8WXE - chains a and b of the 8 polymer chains in the assembly; structure by electron microscopy, 4.00 A resolution.

== Chain a (and b) ==
Protein: T-cell surface glycoprotein CD3 zeta chain
Source organism: Homo sapiens
Notes: chain b of this document is another copy of the same molecule, construct and numbering; everything in this record applies to it too
UniProtKB: P20963 (CD3Z_HUMAN); residues 1-164 here = UniProt positions 1-164
Chain sequence (195 residues; each row starts with the number of its first residue):
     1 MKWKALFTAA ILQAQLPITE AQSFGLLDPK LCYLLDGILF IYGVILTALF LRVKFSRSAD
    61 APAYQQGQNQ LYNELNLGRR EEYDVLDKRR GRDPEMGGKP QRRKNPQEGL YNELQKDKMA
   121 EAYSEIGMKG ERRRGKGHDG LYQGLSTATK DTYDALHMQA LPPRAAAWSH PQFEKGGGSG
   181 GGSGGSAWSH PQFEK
Disordered / not traced: 1-26, 55-195
Differences from the reference sequence: expression tag (165-195)
Curated features (UniProtKB/Swiss-Prot):
  - modified residue: Ser58 (Phosphoserine), Tyr64 (Phosphotyrosine), Tyr72 (Phosphotyrosine), Tyr83 (Phosphotyrosine), Tyr111 (Phosphotyrosine), Tyr123 (Phosphotyrosine), Tyr142 (Phosphotyrosine), Tyr153 (Phosphotyrosine)
  - mutagenesis: Asp36 (D36E/L/V: Decreases cell surface expression of IgG Fc receptor complex)

== Chain a / chain b interface ==
Pairs across the interface - 18 pairs, chain a then chain b:
  Asp28(a) with Asp28(b); Pro29(b)
  Leu31(a) with Cys32(b), hydrophobic
  Cys32(a) with Cys32(b), disulfide
  Asp36(a) with Leu35(b)
  Leu39(a) with Leu39(b), hydrophobic; Phe40(b), hydrophobic
  Tyr42(a) with Gly43(b); Thr47(b)
  Gly43(a) with Tyr42(b), hydrogen bond (backbone-side chain)
  Leu46(a) with Leu46(b), hydrophobic; Thr47(b)
  Thr47(a) with Tyr42(b); Leu46(b)
  Phe50(a) with Leu49(b); Phe50(b), hydrophobic; Val53(b), hydrophobic
  Val53(a) with Val53(b), hydrophobic
Interface residues without a listed pair, chain a (15 interface residues in all): Phe40, Val44, Leu49, Lys54
Interface residues without a listed pair, chain b (14 interface residues in all): Asp36
Cross-chain cystine bridges: Cys32(a)-Cys32(b)

== Summary ==
15 residues of chain a face 14 of chain b across their interface; the contacts include 1 disulfide bond and 1
hydrogen bond. Its one hydrogen-bonded contact is Gly43(a)-Tyr42(b). From UniProt: one mutagenesis site on
chain a.
Both chains are T-cell surface glycoprotein CD3 zeta chain (Homo sapiens). Entry 8WXE (Vgamma5Vdelta1 EH
TCR-CD3 complex) was determined by electron microscopy, deposited together with 8JBV, 8JC0, 8JCB, 8WY0, 8WYI
and 8YC0.
